PDB entry 7PRC | X-ray diffraction, 2.65 A resolution | chains L and M of the 4 polymer chains in the assembly

== Chain L ==
Protein: Photosynthetic reaction center
Organism: Blastochloris viridis
UniProt: P06009 (RCEL_RHOVI); numbering as in UniProt (aligned over 1-273)
Sequence (273 residues; numbered 1 to 273; the number before each row is that of its first residue):
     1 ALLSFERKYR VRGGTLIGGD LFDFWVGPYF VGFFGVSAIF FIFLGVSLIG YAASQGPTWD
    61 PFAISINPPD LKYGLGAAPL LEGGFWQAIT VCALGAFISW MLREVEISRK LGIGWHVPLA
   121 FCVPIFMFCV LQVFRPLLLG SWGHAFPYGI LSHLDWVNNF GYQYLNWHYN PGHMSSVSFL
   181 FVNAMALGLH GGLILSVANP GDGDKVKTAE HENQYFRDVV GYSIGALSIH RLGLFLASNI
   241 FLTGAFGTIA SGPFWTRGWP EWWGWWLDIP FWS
Metal / ion sites: bacteriochlorophyll b Mg site 1 near H153 (its only coordinating residue here); bacteriochlorophyll b Mg site 2 near H173 (its only coordinating residue here); Fe2+: H190, H230 (shared with H217(M), E232(M), H264(M) of chain M)
Small-molecule neighbours:
  - bacteriochlorophyll b (BCB), molecule 1: V46, I49, F97, F128, L131, F146, I150, L151, H153, L154, W156, V157
  - bacteriochlorophyll b (BCB), molecule 2: F97, F121, P124, I125, M127, F128, L131, V157, N158, F160, G161, Y162, W167, H168, N170, H173, S176, V177, L180, F181, I240, F241, G244, A245, G247, T248
  - bacteriochlorophyll b (BCB), molecule 3: V157, Y162, L180, F181
  - bacteriochlorophyll b (BCB), molecule 4: H168, M174, V177, S178, F181, V182, M185, V220, G221
  - bacteriopheophytin b (BPB), molecule 1: F41, I42, G45, I49, C92, A93, A96, F97, W100, E104, V117, A120, F121, V123, P124, F128, F146, Y148, G149, I150, H153, A237, S238, F241
  - bacteriopheophytin b (BPB), molecule 2: F181, A184, M185, L189, F216, V219, V220
  - dg-420315 (CET; 2-chloro-4-ethylamino-6-(r(+)-2'-cyano-4-butylamino)-1,3,5-triazine): L189, H190, L193, E212, N213, F216, V220, Y222, S223, I224, G225, A226, I229, L232
  - menaquinone-7 (MQ7): Y29, F30, V31, G35, I39, I42, W100, R103

== Chain M ==
Protein: Photosynthetic reaction center
Organism: Blastochloris viridis
UniProt: P06010 (RCEM_RHOVI); residues 1-323 here = UniProt positions 1-323
Sequence (323 residues; row label = number of the first residue in the row):
     1 ADYQTIYTQI QARGPHITVS GEWGDNDRVG KPFYSYWLGK IGDAQIGPIY LGASGIAAFA
    61 FGSTAILIIL FNMAAEVHFD PLQFFRQFFW LGLYPPKAQY GMGIPPLHDG GWWLMAGLFM
   121 TLSLGSWWIR VYSRARALGL GTHIAWNFAA AIFFVLCIGC IHPTLVGSWS EGVPFGIWPH
   181 IDWLTAFSIR YGNFYYCPWH GFSIGFAYGC GLLFAAHGAT ILAVARFGGD REIEQITDRG
   241 TAVERAALFW RWTIGFNATI ESVHRWGWFF SLMVMVSASV GILLTGTFVD NWYLWCVKHG
   301 AAPDYPAYLP ATPDPASLPG APK
Metal / ion sites: bacteriochlorophyll b Mg site 1 near H180 (its only coordinating residue here); bacteriochlorophyll b Mg site 2 near H200 (its only coordinating residue here); Fe2+: H217, E232, H264 (shared with H190(L), H230(L) of chain L)
Small-molecule neighbours:
  - bacteriochlorophyll b (BCB), molecule 1: I46, M120, F154, V155, I158, V173, I177, W178, H180, I181, W183, L184
  - bacteriochlorophyll b (BCB), molecule 2: G62, A65, I66, M120, L124, F148, A151, I152, F154, V155, I158, F175, W183, L184, T185, F187, S188, N193, F194, Y195, W199, H200, S203, I204, A207, Y208, V274, M275, A278, G281, I282
  - bacteriochlorophyll b (BCB), molecule 3: L184, Y195, Y208
  - bacteriochlorophyll b (BCB), molecule 4: Y195, G201, I204, G205, Y208, G209, L212, F270
  - bacteriopheophytin b (BPB), molecule 1: A58, F59, G62, S63, I66, L67, S123, L124, W127, V131, I144, N147, F148, A151, S271, V274, M275
  - bacteriopheophytin b (BPB), molecule 2: Y208, G211, L212, A215, A216, W250, T253, I254
  - menaquinone-7 (MQ7): L212, L213, A216, H217, T220, V243, A246, A247, W250, I254, F256, N257, A258, T259, I260, V263, W266, F270
  - 15-cis-1,2-dihydroneurosporene (NS5): I66, I69, L70, F84, F85, F88, W113, L114, G117, L118, M120, T121, V155, I158, G159, C160, W169, V173, P174, F175, G176, I177, H180

== How chain L and chain M interact ==
Pairs across the interface (192):
  L3(L) with R251(M); N257(M)
  S4(L) with R239(M)
  F5(L) with R239(M); E244(M)
  E6(L) with L248(M); R251(M), salt bridge; W252(M), hydrogen bond
  K8(L) with E244(M), salt bridge
  Y9(L) with T241(M), hydrogen bond; E244(M), hydrogen bond; R245(M); L248(M), hydrophobic; W252(M)
  R10(L) with W252(M)
  W25(L) with W252(M)
  P28(L) with R251(M); W252(M); G255(M)
  Y29(L) with W252(M); I254(M); G255(M)
  F30(L) with W252(M), hydrogen bond (backbone-backbone)
  D60(L) with G300(M); A301(M)
  F62(L) with A301(M)
  A63(L) with A301(M); P303(M)
  D70(L) with Y308(M)
  W100(L) with T253(M)
  R103(L) with W252(M), hydrogen bond (side chain-backbone); T253(M), hydrogen bond (side chain-backbone)
  E104(L) with F249(M); T253(M)
  I107(L) with F249(M), hydrophobic; W252(M), hydrophobic; T253(M)
  S108(L) with F249(M)
  K110(L) with W252(M)
  L111(L) with R245(M), hydrogen bond (backbone-side chain); F249(M); W252(M), hydrophobic
  G112(L) with F227(M)
  I113(L) with A223(M); V224(M), hydrophobic; F227(M), hydrophobic; R245(M)
  G114(L) with A223(M), hydrogen bond (backbone-backbone)
  H116(L) with T5(M), hydrogen bond; A219(M); L222(M); A223(M)
  V117(L) with A219(M); T220(M); F249(M), hydrophobic; W250(M), hydrophobic
  L151(L) with A301(M); A302(M), hydrophobic; P303(M)
  S152(L) with P303(M); Y305(M)
  L154(L) with Y195(M)
  D155(L) with Y196(M), hydrogen bond; P303(M); Y305(M), hydrogen bond
  V157(L) with Y195(M)
  N158(L) with N193(M); Y195(M)
  Y162(L) with T185(M)
  H168(L) with I181(M); L184(M)
  Y169(L) with W178(M), hydrophobic; D182(M), hydrogen bond
  M174(L) with W178(M), hydrophobic
  L180(L) with A207(M)
  N183(L) with C210(M); G211(M), hydrogen bond (side chain-backbone); F214(M)
  A184(L) with S271(M), hydrogen bond (backbone-side chain)
  A186(L) with F214(M)
  L187(L) with C210(M); L213(M), hydrophobic; F214(M); G267(M)
  G188(L) with N147(M); W268(M); S271(M)
  L189(L) with I144(M)
  H190(L) with F214(M); H217(M), hydrogen bond; E232(M), salt bridge; H264(M), hydrogen bond
  G191(L) with H264(M)
  G192(L) with H143(M); I144(M); W268(M)
  L193(L) with I144(M)
  I194(L) with E232(M); I233(M), hydrophobic; H264(M)
  L195(L) with H143(M); R265(M)
  S196(L) with L140(M); G141(M), hydrogen bond (backbone-backbone); H143(M), hydrogen bond (backbone-side chain)
  V197(L) with L140(M), hydrophobic; I233(M), hydrophobic
  A198(L) with I236(M), hydrophobic
  N199(L) with G141(M); H143(M); E261(M), hydrogen bond; R265(M), hydrogen bond
  P200(L) with R136(M), hydrogen bond (backbone-side chain); G139(M); G141(M)
  V206(L) with I233(M), hydrophobic
  K207(L) with G139(M), hydrogen bond (side chain-backbone); L140(M); I233(M)
  E210(L) with I17(M); V19(M)
  H211(L) with V19(M); L138(M), hydrogen bond (side chain-backbone)
  E212(L) with I233(M)
  Q214(L) with I17(M); T18(M); V19(M); R28(M), hydrogen bond; L138(M)
  Y215(L) with V131(M), hydrogen bond (side chain-backbone); R134(M); A135(M); L138(M), hydrophobic; L140(M), hydrophobic; I144(M), hydrophobic
  F216(L) with I144(M), hydrophobic
  R217(L) with I17(M); D43(M), salt bridge; Q45(M); P48(M); I49(M)
  D218(L) with R28(M), salt bridge; I49(M); Y50(M), hydrogen bond (backbone-backbone); R130(M), hydrogen bond (backbone-side chain); R134(M), salt bridge; L138(M)
  V219(L) with W127(M); R130(M), hydrogen bond (backbone-side chain); R134(M)
  V220(L) with I49(M)
  G221(L) with I46(M); G47(M), hydrogen bond (backbone-backbone); I49(M)
  Y222(L) with L38(M); G42(M); D43(M), hydrogen bond (side chain-backbone); Q45(M)
  S223(L) with D43(M)
  I224(L) with G42(M); D43(M), hydrogen bond (backbone-backbone)
  A226(L) with D230(M)
  L227(L) with Q4(M); L222(M), hydrophobic; A225(M), hydrophobic; D230(M)
  S228(L) with I41(M), hydrogen bond (side chain-backbone); G42(M)
  I229(L) with F214(M)
  H230(L) with H217(M), hydrogen bond; G218(M); I221(M); E232(M), salt bridge
  R231(L) with Q4(M), hydrogen bond (side chain-backbone); T5(M), hydrogen bond (side chain-backbone); I6(M), hydrogen bond (side chain-backbone); I41(M), hydrogen bond (side chain-backbone)
  G233(L) with F214(M)
  L234(L) with L222(M), hydrophobic
  A237(L) with G211(M); A215(M), hydrophobic
  W263(L) with W90(M), hydrophobic; W178(M)
  W266(L) with R86(M), hydrogen bond (side chain-backbone)
  L267(L) with R86(M), hydrogen bond (backbone-side chain); W90(M), hydrophobic
  F271(L) with L82(M), hydrophobic
  W272(L) with L82(M), hydrophobic; Q83(M), hydrogen bond (backbone-side chain); F85(M), hydrophobic; R86(M), hydrogen bond (backbone-side chain)
  S273(L) with R86(M)
Also at the interface, not in a pair above, chain L (94 interface residues in all): A1, N67, P118, A120, N166, D204, I240, D268
Also at the interface, not in a pair above, chain M (96 interface residues in all): Y7, F89, I189, Y208, A216, E234, T237, A247

== Overview ==
The interface between chain L and chain M involves 94 residues on one side and 96 on the other, with 41
hydrogen bonds and 7 salt bridges. Polar pairs include E6(L)-R251(M), K8(L)-E244(M) and H190(L)-E232(M).
Here chain L is Photosynthetic reaction center and chain M is Photosynthetic reaction center, both from
Blastochloris viridis. Entry 7PRC (Photosynthetic reaction center from rhodopseudomonas viridis (dg-420315
(triazine) complex)) was determined by X-ray diffraction together with 5PRC and 6PRC from the same study.
